3HK9 - chains A and K of the 7 polymer chains in the assembly; structure by X-ray diffraction, 2.10 A resolution.

[Chain A (and K)]
Molecule: Uronate isomerase
Source organism: Bacillus halodurans C-125
Notes: chain K of this document is another copy of the same molecule, construct and numbering; everything in this record applies to it too
UniProtKB: Q9KFI6 (Q9KFI6_BACHD); residue numbers follow UniProt; this construct covers 1-427
Sequence (427 residues; row label = number of the first residue in the row):
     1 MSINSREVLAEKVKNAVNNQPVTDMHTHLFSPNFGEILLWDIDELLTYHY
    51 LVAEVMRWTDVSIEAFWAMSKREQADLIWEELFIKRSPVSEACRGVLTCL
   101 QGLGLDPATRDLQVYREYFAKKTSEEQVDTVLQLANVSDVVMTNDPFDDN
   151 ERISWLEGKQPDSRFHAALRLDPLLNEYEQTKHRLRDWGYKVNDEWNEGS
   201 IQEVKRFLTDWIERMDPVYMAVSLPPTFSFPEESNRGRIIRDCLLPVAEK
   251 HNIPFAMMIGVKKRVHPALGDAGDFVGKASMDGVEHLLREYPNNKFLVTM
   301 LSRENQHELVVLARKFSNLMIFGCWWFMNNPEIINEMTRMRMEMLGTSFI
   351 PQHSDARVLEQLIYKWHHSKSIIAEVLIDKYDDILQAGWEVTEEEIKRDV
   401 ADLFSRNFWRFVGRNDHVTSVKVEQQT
Disordered / not traced: 1, 415-427
Ion coordination: Zn2+: His26, His28, Asp355 (together with D-glucuronic acid)
Small-molecule neighbours:
  - carbonate ion (CO3): His49, Tyr50, Ala53, Asp271, Ala272, Trp326, Phe327
  - D-glucuronic acid (REL): His26, His28, Tyr48, His49, Tyr50, Arg170, Ser223, Met258, Lys263, Trp325, Trp326, Asp355, Arg357
What the authors report for this chain:
  - Zn2+ coordination: His26, His28, Asp355
  - binding site for D-glucuronic acid: His49, Tyr50, Arg170, Asp355, Arg357
  - catalytic residues: Asp355
  - catalytic residues: His49, Tyr50, Arg357 (proposed by the authors, not directly observed)

[Chain A / chain K interface]
Pairs across the interface - 16 pairs, chain A then chain K:
  Ser2(A) - Gln386(K)
  Asn4(A) - Asn4(K)
  Asn4(A) - Ser5(K)
  Asn4(A) - Arg6(K)  hydrogen bond (backbone-backbone)
  Asn4(A) - Glu7(K)
  Asn4(A) - Asp382(K)  hydrogen bond
  Asn4(A) - Gln386(K)  hydrogen bond
  Ser5(A) - Arg6(K)
  Ser5(A) - Glu7(K)
  Arg6(A) - Glu7(K)  hydrogen bond (backbone-side chain)
  Leu385(A) - Asn4(K)  hydrogen bond (backbone-side chain)
  Gln386(A) - Ser5(K)  hydrogen bond
  Gln386(A) - Glu7(K)  hydrogen bond
  Gln386(A) - Val8(K)
  Gly388(A) - Asn4(K)  hydrogen bond (backbone-side chain)
  Trp389(A) - Asn4(K)  hydrogen bond (backbone-side chain)
Also at the interface, not in a pair above, chain A (9 interface residues in all): Asp382

[In short]
9 residues of chain A and 7 residues of chain K are in contact; the contacts include 9 hydrogen bonds. Polar
pairs include Asn4(A)-Asp382(K), Asn4(A)-Gln386(K) and Arg6(A)-Glu7(K). The paper reports catalytic residues
Asp355(A), His49(A) and Tyr50(A) among others; a binding site for D-glucuronic acid at His49(A), Tyr50(A) and
Arg170(A) among others.
Both chains are Uronate isomerase (Bacillus halodurans C-125). Entry 3HK9 (Crystal structure of uronate
isomerase from Bacillus halodurans complexed with zinc and D-Glucuronate) was determined by X-ray diffraction
(same publication as 3HK5, 3HK7, 3HK8 and 3HKA).
